PDB entry 7X00 | X-ray diffraction, 1.45 A resolution | chains A and B of the 3 polymer chains in the assembly

== Chain A ==
Protein: MHC class I antigen
From: Homo sapiens
UniProtKB: F4NC28 (F4NC28_HUMAN); residues 1-277 here correspond to UniProt positions 25-301 (UniProt number = residue number + 24)
Chain sequence (277 residues; row label = number of the first residue in the row):
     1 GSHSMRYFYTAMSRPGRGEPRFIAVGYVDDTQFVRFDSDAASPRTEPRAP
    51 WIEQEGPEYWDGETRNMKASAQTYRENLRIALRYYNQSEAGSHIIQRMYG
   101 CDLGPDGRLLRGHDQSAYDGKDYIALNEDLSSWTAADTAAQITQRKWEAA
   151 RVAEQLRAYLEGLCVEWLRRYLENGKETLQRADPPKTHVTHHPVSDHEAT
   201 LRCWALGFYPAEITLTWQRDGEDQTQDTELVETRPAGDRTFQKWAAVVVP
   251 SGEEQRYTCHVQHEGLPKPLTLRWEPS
Disulfides: C101-C164, C203-C259

== Chain B ==
Protein: Beta-2-microglobulin
From: Homo sapiens
UniProtKB: P61769 (B2MG_HUMAN); residues 1-99 here correspond to UniProt positions 21-119 (UniProt number = residue number + 20)
Chain sequence (99 residues; each row starts with the number of its first residue):
     1 IQRTPKIQVYSRHPAENGKSNFLNCYVSGFHPSDIEVDLLKNGERIEKVE
    51 HSDLSFSKDWSFYLLYYTEFTPTEKDEYACRVNHVTLSQPKIVKWDRDM
UniProt features mapped onto this chain:
  - modified residue: Q2 (Pyrrolidone carboxylic acid)
  - glycosylation: I1 (N-linked (Glc) (glycation) isoleucine), K19 (N-linked (Glc) (glycation) lysine), K41 (N-linked (Glc) (glycation) lysine), K48 (N-linked (Glc) (glycation) lysine), K58 (N-linked (Glc) (glycation) lysine), K91 (N-linked (Glc) (glycation) lysine), K94 (N-linked (Glc) (glycation) lysine)
Disulfides: C25-C80

== How chain A and chain B interact ==
Residue-residue contacts - 57 pairs, chain A then chain B:
  F8(A) - S55(B)
  F8(A) - F56(B)  hydrophobic
  Y9(A) - F56(B)
  T10(A) - F56(B)
  T10(A) - F62(B)
  M12(A) - S33(B)  hydrogen bond
  M12(A) - L54(B)  hydrophobic
  V25(A) - D53(B)
  V25(A) - L54(B)
  V25(A) - S55(B)
  Y27(A) - S55(B)
  Y27(A) - Y63(B)  hydrogen bond
  Q32(A) - D53(B)  hydrogen bond
  R35(A) - D53(B)  salt bridge
  R48(A) - D53(B)  salt bridge
  I94(A) - H31(B)
  I94(A) - P32(B)  hydrophobic
  I94(A) - S33(B)
  Q96(A) - H31(B)  hydrogen bond
  Q96(A) - F56(B)
  Q96(A) - W60(B)  hydrogen bond (side chain-backbone)
  Q96(A) - F62(B)
  R97(A) - F56(B)
  M98(A) - F56(B)  hydrophobic
  M98(A) - K58(B)
  M98(A) - W60(B)  hydrophobic
  Q115(A) - W60(B)
  S116(A) - W60(B)
  A117(A) - W60(B)
  D119(A) - H31(B)
  G120(A) - R3(B)  hydrogen bond (backbone-side chain)
  G120(A) - H31(B)
  G120(A) - W60(B)
  D122(A) - W60(B)  hydrogen bond
  R202(A) - D98(B)
  R202(A) - M99(B)  hydrogen bond
  W204(A) - D98(B)
  W204(A) - M99(B)
  V231(A) - Q8(B)
  E232(A) - K6(B)  salt bridge
  E232(A) - Q8(B)  hydrogen bond (backbone-side chain)
  E232(A) - Y26(B)
  E232(A) - S28(B)  hydrogen bond
  R234(A) - Q8(B)  hydrogen bond
  R234(A) - Y10(B)
  R234(A) - M99(B)  hydrogen bond (side chain-backbone)
  P235(A) - Y10(B)  hydrogen bond (backbone-side chain)
  P235(A) - N24(B)
  P235(A) - Y26(B)
  A236(A) - R12(B)  hydrogen bond (backbone-side chain)
  A236(A) - N24(B)  hydrogen bond (backbone-side chain)
  G237(A) - R12(B)  hydrogen bond (backbone-side chain)
  D238(A) - R12(B)
  Q242(A) - Y10(B)
  Q242(A) - S11(B)  hydrogen bond (side chain-backbone)
  Q242(A) - R12(B)  hydrogen bond (side chain-backbone)
  W244(A) - M99(B)  hydrogen bond (side chain-backbone)
Other interface residues (no listed pair), chain A (36 interface residues in all): R17, I23, K121, H192, L206, T233
Other interface residues (no listed pair), chain B (29 interface residues in all): I1, H13, P14, D34, S57, D59, L65

== In short ==
36 residues of chain A and 29 residues of chain B are in contact, with 19 hydrogen bonds and 3 salt bridges.
Polar pairs include R35(A)-D53(B), R48(A)-D53(B) and E232(A)-K6(B).
Here chain A is MHC class I antigen and chain B is Beta-2-microglobulin, both from Homo sapiens. Entry 7X00
(Crystal structure of peptide VSFIEFVGW in complex with HLA-B5801) was determined by X-ray diffraction
together with 7WZZ, 7X1B and 7X1C from the same study.
